3D9K - chains B and Z; structure by X-ray diffraction, 2.20 A resolution.

== Chain B ==
Name: RNA-binding protein 16
Organism: Homo sapiens
Notes: fragment: ctd interacting domain of scaf8
Reference sequence: Q9UPN6 (RBM16_HUMAN); residues 1-136 here = UniProt positions 1-136
Sequence (145 residues; each row starts with the number of its first residue):
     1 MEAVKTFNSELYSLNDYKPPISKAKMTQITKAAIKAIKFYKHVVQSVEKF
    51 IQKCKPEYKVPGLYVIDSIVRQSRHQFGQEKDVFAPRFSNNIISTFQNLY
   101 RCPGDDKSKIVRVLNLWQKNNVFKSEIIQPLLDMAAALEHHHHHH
Not modelled in the structure: 142-145
Sequence notes: expression tag (137-145)
Swiss-Prot annotation at these positions:
  - modified residue: Thr6 (Phosphothreonine)
  - cross-link: Lys18 (Glycyl lysine isopeptide (Lys-Gly) (interchain with G-Cter in SUMO1))
Reported in the primary citation:
  - specificity-determining residues: Arg112
  - mutagenesis - R112T: unchanged binding to Ser(P)-5-CTD
  - mutagenesis - R71A/Q72A: decreased binding to Ser(P)-2CTD
  - mutagenesis - R71A/Q72A: decreased binding to Ser(P)-5-CTD

== Chain Z ==
Name: Ctd-peptide
Sequence (14 residues; numbered 1 to 14; the number before each row is that of its first residue):
     1 YSPTSPSYSPTSPS
Not modelled in the structure: 10-14
Modified / non-standard residues: Ser2, Ser5, Ser9, Ser12 (phosphoserine; SEP)
Reported in the primary citation:
  - contacts within the chain: Ser2-Thr4 (hydrogen bond)

== How chain B and chain Z interact ==
Contacting residue pairs (24):
  Ile21(B) - Tyr1(Z)  hydrogen bond (backbone-backbone)
  Ser22(B) - Tyr1(Z)
  Lys23(B) - Tyr1(Z)
  Lys23(B) - Ser5(Z)
  Met26(B) - Tyr1(Z)  hydrophobic
  Lys31(B) - Tyr8(Z)
  Ile34(B) - Tyr8(Z)
  Tyr64(B) - Tyr1(Z)  hydrophobic
  Asp67(B) - Tyr1(Z)  hydrogen bond
  Asp67(B) - Pro3(Z)
  Ser68(B) - Tyr1(Z)  hydrogen bond (backbone-side chain)
  Arg71(B) - Tyr1(Z)  hydrogen bond
  Arg71(B) - Pro3(Z)
  Arg71(B) - Ser5(Z)  hydrogen bond (side chain-backbone)
  Arg71(B) - Ser7(Z)  hydrogen bond (backbone-side chain)
  Gln72(B) - Ser7(Z)
  Gln72(B) - Tyr8(Z)  hydrogen bond (side chain-backbone)
  His75(B) - Ser7(Z)
  Gln76(B) - Tyr8(Z)
  Arg112(B) - Ser2(Z)
  Arg112(B) - Pro3(Z)
  Arg112(B) - Thr4(Z)
  Leu116(B) - Pro3(Z)  hydrophobic
  Leu116(B) - Thr4(Z)
Interface residues without a listed pair, chain B (18 interface residues in all): Thr27, Thr30, Val113
Interface residues without a listed pair, chain Z (9 interface residues in all): Pro6, Ser9
From the paper, about this interface:
  - residue pairs: Ile21(B)-Tyr1(Z) (backbone contact), Met26(B)-Tyr1(Z) (hydrophobic contact), Tyr64(B)-Tyr1(Z) (pi stacking), Asp67(B)-Tyr1(Z) (hydrogen bond), Arg71(B)-Ser5(Z) (hydrogen bond), Arg71(B)-Tyr1(Z) (hydrogen bond), Gln72(B)-Tyr8(Z) (hydrogen bond), Arg112(B)-Ser2(Z)
  - hot spots on chain B (mutagenesis) - R112T: decreased binding to Ser(P)-2-CTD
  - hot spots on chain B (mutagenesis) - R112T: unchanged binding to Ser(P)-5-CTD
  - hot spots on chain B (mutagenesis) - R71A/Q72A: decreased binding to Ser(P)-2CTD

== Summary ==
The interface between chain B and chain Z involves 18 residues on one side and 9 on the other, with 7 hydrogen
bonds. Among the polar pairs are Asp67(B)-Tyr1(Z), Ser68(B)-Tyr1(Z) and Arg71(B)-Tyr1(Z). The authors report a
backbone contact between Ile21(B) and Tyr1(Z); a hydrophobic contact between Met26(B) and Tyr1(Z); pi stacking
between Tyr64(B) and Tyr1(Z). The paper reports that R71A/Q72A of chain B reduce binding to Ser(P)-2CTD; the
specificity determinant Arg112(B).
Chain B is RNA-binding protein 16 (Homo sapiens) and chain Z is Ctd-peptide; the structure, Snapshots of the
RNA processing factor SCAF8 bound to different phosphorylated forms of the Carboxy-Terminal Domain ..., was
determined by X-ray diffraction together with 3D9L, 3D9M, 3D9N, 3D9O and 3D9P from the same study.
